8YS4 - chains B and R of the 20 polymer chains in the assembly; structure by electron microscopy, 4.80 A resolution (low resolution: residue-level contacts below are approximate; hydrogen-bond / salt-bridge calls are withheld).

[Chain B]
Molecule: Spike glycoprotein E2
From: Eastern equine encephalitis virus
UniProtKB: Q4QXJ7 (POLS_EEEVF); residues 1-420 here correspond to UniProt positions 325-744 (UniProt number = residue number + 324)
Amino-acid sequence (420 residues; numbered 1 to 420; the number before each row is that of its first residue):
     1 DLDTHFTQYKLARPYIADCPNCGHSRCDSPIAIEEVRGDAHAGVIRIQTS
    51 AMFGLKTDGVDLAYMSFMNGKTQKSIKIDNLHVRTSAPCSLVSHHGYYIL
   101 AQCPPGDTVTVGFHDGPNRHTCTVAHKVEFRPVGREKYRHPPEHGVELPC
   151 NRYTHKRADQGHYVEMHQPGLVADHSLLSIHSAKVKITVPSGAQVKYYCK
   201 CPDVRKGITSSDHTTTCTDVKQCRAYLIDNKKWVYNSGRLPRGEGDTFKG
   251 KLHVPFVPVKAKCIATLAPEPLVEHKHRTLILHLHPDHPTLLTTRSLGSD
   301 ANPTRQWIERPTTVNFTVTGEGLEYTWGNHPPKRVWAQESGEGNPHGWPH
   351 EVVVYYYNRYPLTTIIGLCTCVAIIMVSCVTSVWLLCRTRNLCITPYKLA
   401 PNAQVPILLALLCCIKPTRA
Sequence notes: conflict Lys206 (Glu530 in Q4QXJ7)
Cystine bridges: Cys19-Cys122, Cys22-Cys27, Cys89-Cys103, Cys150-Cys263, Cys199-Cys223, Cys201-Cys217, Cys393-Cys414
What the authors report for this chain:
  - mutagenesis - K231A: decreased binding to LA1-2-Fc
  - mutagenesis - K206A: decreased binding to LA3-5-Fc
  - mutagenesis - K206E (KD of 167.0 nM): decreased binding to LA1-8-Fc
  - mutagenesis - K206E: decreased binding to VLDLR

[Chain R]
Molecule: Very low-density lipoprotein receptor
From: Homo sapiens
UniProtKB: P98155 (VLDLR_HUMAN); residue numbers follow UniProt; this construct covers 111-151
Amino-acid sequence (41 residues; row label = number of the first residue in the row):
   111 RTCRIHEISCGAHSTQCIPVSWRCDGENDCDSGEDEENCGN
Cystine bridges: Cys113-Cys127, Cys120-Cys140, Cys134-Cys149
Bound ions: Ca2+: Trp132, Asp135, Glu137, Asp139, Asp145
Swiss-Prot annotation at these positions:
  - region: Glu117 to Asp139 (Microbial infection: Interaction with Semliki virus spike glycoprotein E1)
  - glycosylation: Asn151 (N-linked (GlcNAc...) asparagine)
  - mutagenesis: Glu117 (E117A: Complete loss of interaction with Semliki virus spike glycoprotein E1), Pro129 (P129A/H: Complete loss of interaction with Semliki virus spike glycoprotein E1), Trp132 (W132A: Complete loss of interaction with Semliki virus spike glycoprotein E1), Asp135 (D135A: Complete loss of interaction with Semliki virus spike glycoprotein E1), Glu137 (E137A: Complete loss of interaction with Semliki virus spike glycoprotein E1), Asp139 (D139A: Complete loss of interaction with Semliki virus spike glycoprotein E1)
What the authors report for this chain:
  - mutagenesis - W132A: decreased binding to RAP
  - mutagenesis - W132A (KD: 279.0 nM): increased binding to EEEV PE6 VLP

[How chain B and chain R interact]
Pairs across the interface (10; chain B residue first):
  Tyr198(B) - Glu137(R)
  Tyr198(B) - Asn138(R)
  Asp203(B) - Gln126(R)
  Asp203(B) - Asp139(R)
  Val204(B) - Trp132(R)
  Val204(B) - Asp139(R)
  Lys206(B) - Trp132(R)
  Lys206(B) - Asp135(R)
  Lys206(B) - Glu137(R)
  Lys206(B) - Asp139(R)
Interface residues without a listed pair, chain B (5 interface residues in all): Arg205
From the paper, about this interface:
  - pairs named by the authors: Trp132(R)-Lys206(B)
  - hot spots on chain B (mutagenesis) - K206A: decreased binding to LA3-5-Fc
  - hot spots on chain B (mutagenesis) - K206E (KD of 167.0 nM): decreased binding to LA1-8-Fc

[In short]
5 residues of chain B face 6 of chain R across their interface. The paper describes a contact between
Trp132(R) and Lys206(B). From UniProt: 6 mutagenesis sites on chain R. From the paper: K231A of chain B
reduces binding to LA1-2-Fc; K206A of chain B reduces binding to LA3-5-Fc; 4 substitutions were tested in all.
Here chain B is Spike glycoprotein E2 (Eastern equine encephalitis virus) and chain R is Very low-density
lipoprotein receptor (Homo sapiens). Entry 8YS4 (Overall structure of Eastern Equine Encephalitis virus VLP in
complex with the receptor VLDLR LA3-5) was determined by electron microscopy together with 8XI5 from the same
study.
